PDB entry 4XFU | X-ray diffraction, 2.85 A resolution | chain A

# Chain A
Name: Interleukin-18
Organism: Homo sapiens
Reference sequence: Q14116 (IL18_HUMAN), isoform Q14116-2; residues 1-157 here correspond to UniProt positions 33-189 (UniProt number = residue number + 32)
Amino-acid sequence (157 residues; each row starts with the number of its first residue):
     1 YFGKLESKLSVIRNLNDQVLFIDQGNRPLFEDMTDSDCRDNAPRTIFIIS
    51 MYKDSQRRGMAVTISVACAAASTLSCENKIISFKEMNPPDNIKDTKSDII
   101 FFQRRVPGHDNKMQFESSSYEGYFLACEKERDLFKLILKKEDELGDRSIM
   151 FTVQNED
Not modelled in the structure: 35-40, 142, 157
Sequence notes: engineered mutation Arg57 (Pro89 in Q14116), Ala67 (Lys99 in Q14116), Ala69 (Glu101 in Q14116), Ala70 (Lys102 in Q14116), Ala71 (Ile103 in Q14116), Arg105 (Ser137 in Q14116)
Reported in the primary citation:
  - interface residues: Cys68

# Overview
From the paper: the interface residue Cys68.
Chain A is Interleukin-18 (Homo sapiens); the structure, Structure of IL-18 SER Mutant V, was determined by
X-ray diffraction (same publication as 4XFS and 4XFT).
